Entry 4YU4 (X-ray diffraction, 2.80 A resolution); this record covers chains A and C of the 4 polymer chains in the assembly.

== Chain A (and C) ==
Name: hemoglobin
Source organism: Helogale parvula
Notes: chain C of this document is another copy of the same molecule, construct and numbering; everything in this record applies to it too
Chain sequence (141 residues; row label = number of the first residue in the row):
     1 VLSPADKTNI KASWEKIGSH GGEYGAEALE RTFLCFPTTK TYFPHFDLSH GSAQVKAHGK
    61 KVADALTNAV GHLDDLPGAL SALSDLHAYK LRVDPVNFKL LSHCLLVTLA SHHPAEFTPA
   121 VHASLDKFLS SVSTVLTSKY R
Bound ions: heme Fe: His87 (together with oxygen molecule)
Ligand contacts:
  - heme (HEM): Thr39, Tyr42, Phe43, His45, Phe46, His58, Lys61, Val62, Ala65, Leu66, Leu83, Leu86, His87, Leu91, Val93, Asn97, Phe98, Leu101, Val132, Leu136
  - oxygen molecule (OXY): Phe43, His58, Val62, His87

== Chain A / chain C interface ==
Contacting residue pairs (14):
  Val1(A) - Pro77(C)  hydrophobic
  Val1(A) - Val135(C)  hydrophobic
  Val1(A) - Ser138(C)  hydrogen bond (backbone-side chain)
  Val1(A) - Tyr140(C)  hydrophobic
  Ser3(A) - Lys139(C)
  Ser3(A) - Tyr140(C)
  Pro4(A) - Tyr140(C)
  Lys127(A) - Lys139(C)  hydrogen bond (side chain-backbone)
  Val135(A) - Val1(C)  hydrophobic
  Ser138(A) - Val1(C)  hydrogen bond (side chain-backbone)
  Lys139(A) - Ser3(C)
  Lys139(A) - Lys127(C)  hydrogen bond (backbone-side chain)
  Tyr140(A) - Val1(C)  hydrophobic
  Tyr140(A) - Ser3(C)
Interface residues without a listed pair, chain A (12 interface residues in all): Leu2, Asp6, Pro77, Thr134
Interface residues without a listed pair, chain C (10 interface residues in all): Leu2, Thr134

== In short ==
Chain A and chain C form an interface of 12 and 10 residues respectively, with 4 hydrogen bonds. Polar pairs
include Val1(A)-Ser138(C) and Lys127(A)-Lys139(C). Bound to chain A: heme and oxygen molecule.
Both chains are hemoglobin (Helogale parvula). Entry 4YU4 (Crystal structure of Mongoose (Helogale parvula)
hemoglobin at pH 7.0) was determined by X-ray diffraction.
